PDB entry 2P1W | X-ray diffraction, 2.30 A resolution | chain A

[Chain A]
Name: 27.5 kDa virulence protein
From: Salmonella enteritidis
Notes: EC 4.2.-.-
UniProtKB: P0A2N1 (VRP3_SALEN); numbering as in UniProt (aligned over 1-241)
Chain sequence (250 residues; row label = number of the first residue in the row; numbers below 1 keep their minus sign (Gly-8 is residue -8)):
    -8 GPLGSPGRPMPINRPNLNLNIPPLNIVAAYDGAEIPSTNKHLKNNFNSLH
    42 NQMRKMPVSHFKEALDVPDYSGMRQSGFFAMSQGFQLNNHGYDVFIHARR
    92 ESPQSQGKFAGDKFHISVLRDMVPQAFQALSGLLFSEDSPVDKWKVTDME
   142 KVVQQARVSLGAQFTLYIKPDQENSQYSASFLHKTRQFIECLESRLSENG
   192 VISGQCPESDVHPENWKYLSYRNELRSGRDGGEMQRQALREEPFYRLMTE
Unresolved in the structure: -8 to 27, 66-67, 95, 218-225
Modified residues: Mse1 (selenomethionine); Mse44, Mse47, Mse64, Mse72, Mse113, Mse140, Mse239 (selenomethionine; parent Met)
Sequence notes: expression tag (-8 to 0)
Swiss-Prot annotation at these positions:
  - active site: His106 (Proton donor), Lys136 (Proton acceptor)

[Summary]
From UniProt: active-site residues His106 and Lys136.
Chain A is 27.5 kDa virulence protein (Salmonella enteritidis); the structure, structure of the
phosphothreonine lyase SpvC, the effector protein from Salmonella, was determined by X-ray diffraction,
deposited together with 2Q8Y.
